6T55 - chains H and I of the 3 polymer chains in the assembly; structure by X-ray diffraction, 1.39 A resolution.

[Chain H]
Protein: Prothrombin
Organism: Homo sapiens
Notes: EC 3.4.21.5
UniProtKB: P00734 (THRB_HUMAN); the construct lacks a stretch of the UniProt sequence and is renumbered around it, so the offset changes along the chain: 16-36 = UniProt 364-384; 37-60 = UniProt 386-409; 61-77 = UniProt 419-435; 78-97 = UniProt 437-456; 7 more segments
Amino-acid sequence (259 residues; numbered 16 to 247 plus 30 insertion-coded residues; 3 numbers in that range are skipped by the numbering (no residue carries them; nothing is unmodelled there); the number before each row is that of its first residue; a row labelled like 60A-60I holds insertion residues (60A, then the next letters in order)):
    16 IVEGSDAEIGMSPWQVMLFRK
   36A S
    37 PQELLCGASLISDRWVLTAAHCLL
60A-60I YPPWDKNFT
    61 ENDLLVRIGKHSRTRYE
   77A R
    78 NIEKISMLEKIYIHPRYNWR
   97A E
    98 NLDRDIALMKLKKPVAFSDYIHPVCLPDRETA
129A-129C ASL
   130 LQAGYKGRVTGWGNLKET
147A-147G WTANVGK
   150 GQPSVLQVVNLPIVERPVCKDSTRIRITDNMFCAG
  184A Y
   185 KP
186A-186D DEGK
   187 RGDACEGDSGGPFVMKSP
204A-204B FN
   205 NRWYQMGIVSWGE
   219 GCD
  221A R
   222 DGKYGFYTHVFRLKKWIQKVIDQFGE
Disordered / not traced: 147A-147G, 246-247
Disulfides: Cys42-Cys58, Cys168-Cys182, Cys191-Cys220
Glycans and other covalent adducts: N-acetylglucosamine (NAG) linked to Asn60G
Bound ions: Na+ site 1: Lys169, Thr172, Phe204A; Na+ site 2: Arg221A, Lys224
Small-molecule neighbours: 1-(4-methylphenyl)methanamine (02N): Asp189, Ala190, Cys191, Glu192, Val213, Ser214, Trp215, Gly216, Gly219, Cys220, Gly226, Phe227, Tyr228
UniProt features mapped onto this chain:
  - region: Ala183 to Val200 (High affinity receptor-binding region which is also known as the TP508 peptide)
  - active site (Charge relay system): His57, Asp102, Ser195
  - glycosylation: Asn60G (N-linked (GlcNAc...) (complex) asparagine)

[Chain I]
Protein: Hirudin variant-2
UniProtKB: P09945 (HIRV2_HIRME); residues 518-528 here correspond to UniProt positions 62-72 (UniProt number = residue number - 456)
Amino-acid sequence (11 residues; row label = number of the first residue in the row):
   518 DFEEIPEEYLQ
Modified positions: Tyr526 (O-sulfo-L-tyrosine; TYS)
UniProt features mapped onto this chain:
  - region: Asp518 to Gln528 (Interaction with fibrinogen-binding exosite of thrombin)
  - modified residue: Tyr526 (Sulfotyrosine)

[Interface between chain H and chain I]
Pairs across the interface (22):
  Phe34(H) - Phe519(I)  hydrophobic
  Gln38(H) - Phe519(I)
  Gln38(H) - Glu520(I)
  Gln38(H) - Ile522(I)
  Gln38(H) - Leu527(I)
  Leu40(H) - Phe519(I)
  Leu65(H) - Ile522(I)  hydrophobic
  Leu65(H) - Tyr526(I)
  Arg67(H) - Ile522(I)
  Arg73(H) - Phe519(I)
  Thr74(H) - Asp518(I)
  Thr74(H) - Phe519(I)
  Thr74(H) - Glu520(I)  hydrogen bond (backbone-backbone)
  Arg75(H) - Glu520(I)
  Tyr76(H) - Glu520(I)  hydrogen bond (backbone-side chain)
  Tyr76(H) - Glu521(I)
  Tyr76(H) - Pro523(I)
  Tyr76(H) - Tyr526(I)
  Glu80(H) - Tyr526(I)
  Lys81(H) - Tyr526(I)
  Ile82(H) - Ile522(I)  hydrophobic
  Ile82(H) - Tyr526(I)
Interface residues without a listed pair, chain H (15 interface residues in all): Met32, Lys36, Glu39

[Overview]
The interface between chain H and chain I involves 15 residues on one side and 8 on the other, with 2 hydrogen
bonds. Polar pairs include Tyr76(H)-Glu520(I) and Thr74(H)-Glu520(I). Ligands of chain H:
1-(4-methylphenyl)methanamine. Covalently linked N-acetylglucosamine: at Asn60G(H).
Here chain H is Prothrombin (Homo sapiens) and chain I is Hirudin variant-2. Entry 6T55 (Thrombin in Complex
with Methylbenzylamine) was determined by X-ray diffraction.
